Entry 1J59 (X-ray diffraction, 2.50 A resolution); this record covers chains C and A of the 6 polymer chains in the assembly.

== Chain C ==
Molecule: 14-nt DNA strand
Sequence (14 nucleotides; each row starts with the number of its first residue; note: 1 number in that range is skipped by the numbering (no residue carries it; nothing is unmodelled there); numbers below 1 keep their minus sign (DG-5 is residue -5)):
    -5 GCGAA
     1 AAGTGTGAC

== Chain A ==
Molecule: Catabolite gene activator protein (cap)
From: Escherichia coli
UniProt: P0ACJ8 (CRP_ECOLI); residues 1-209 here correspond to UniProt positions 2-210 (UniProt number = residue number + 1)
Chain sequence (209 residues; numbered 1 to 209; the number before each row is that of its first residue):
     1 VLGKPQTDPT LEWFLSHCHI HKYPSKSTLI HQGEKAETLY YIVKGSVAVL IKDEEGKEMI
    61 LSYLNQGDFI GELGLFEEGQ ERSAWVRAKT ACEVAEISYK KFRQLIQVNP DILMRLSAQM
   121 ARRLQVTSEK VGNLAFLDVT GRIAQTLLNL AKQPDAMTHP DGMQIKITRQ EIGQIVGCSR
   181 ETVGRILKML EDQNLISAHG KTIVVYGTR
Not modelled in the structure: 1-8, 208-209
Residues lining bound ligands: adenosine-3',5'-cyclic-monophosphate (CMP): Ile30, Ala36, Val49, Leu61, Ser62, Leu64, Ile70, Gly71, Glu72, Leu73, Glu81, Arg82, Ser83, Ala84, Val86, Tyr99, Arg123, Thr127

== Chain C / chain A interface ==
Contacting residue pairs (14):
  DG3(C) with Gln170(A), hydrogen bond to the phosphate
  DT4(C) with Thr168(A), phosphate contact; Arg169(A), salt bridge to the phosphate; Gln170(A), hydrogen bond to the phosphate; Arg180(A), phosphate contact
  DG5(C) with Arg169(A), salt bridge to the phosphate; Arg180(A), hydrogen bond to the base; Gly184(A), phosphate contact; Lys188(A), sugar contact
  DT6(C) with Arg180(A), base contact; Glu181(A), base contact; Arg185(A), base contact; Lys188(A), salt bridge to the phosphate
  DG7(C) with Arg185(A), hydrogen bond to the base
Other interface residues (no listed pair), chain C (6 interface residues in all): DA8

== In short ==
The interface between chain C and chain A involves 6 residues on one side and 8 on the other, with 4 hydrogen
bonds and 3 salt bridges. Polar contacts include DG5(C)-Arg180(A), DG7(C)-Arg185(A) and DG3(C)-Gln170(A).
Ligands of chain A: adenosine-3',5'-cyclic-monophosphate.
Chain C is a 14-nt DNA strand and chain A is Catabolite gene activator protein (cap) (Escherichia coli); the
structure, Catabolite gene activator protein (cap)/DNA complex + adenosine-3',5'-cyclic-monophosphate, was
determined by X-ray diffraction.
